8WHY - chains E and A of the 28 polymer chains in the assembly; structure by electron microscopy, 2.70 A resolution.

Chain E:
Protein: 50S ribosomal protein L2
Organism: Mycolicibacterium smegmatis MC2 155
UniProtKB: A0QSD4 (RL2_MYCS2); residues 1-278 here = UniProt positions 1-278
Chain sequence (278 residues; each row starts with the number of its first residue):
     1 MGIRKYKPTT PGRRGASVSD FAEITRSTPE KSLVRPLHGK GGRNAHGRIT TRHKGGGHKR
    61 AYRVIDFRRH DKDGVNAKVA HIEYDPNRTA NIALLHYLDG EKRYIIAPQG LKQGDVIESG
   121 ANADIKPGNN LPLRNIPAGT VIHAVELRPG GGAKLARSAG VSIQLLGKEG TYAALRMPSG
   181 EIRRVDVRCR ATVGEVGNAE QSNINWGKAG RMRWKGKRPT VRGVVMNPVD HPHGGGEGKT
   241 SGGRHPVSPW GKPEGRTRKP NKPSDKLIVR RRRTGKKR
Disordered / not traced: 1, 277-278

Chain A:
Molecule: 23S rRNA
Organism: Mycolicibacterium smegmatis MC2 155
Sequence (3119 nucleotides; numbered 2 to 3120; the number before each row is that of its first residue):
     2 AAGUGUUUAA GGGCGCAUGG UGGAUGCCUU GGCACUGGGA GCCGAUGAAG GACGUAGGAG
    62 GCUGCGAUAA GCCUCGGGGA GCUGUCAACC GAGCGUUGAU CCGAGGAUGU CCGAAUGGGG
   122 AAACCCGGCA CGAGUGAUGU CGUGUCACCA GGCGCUGAAU AUAUAGGCGU CUGGGGGGAA
   182 CGCGGGGAAG UGAAACAUCU CAGUACCCGU AGGAAGAGAA AACAAAAUGU GAUUCCGUGA
   242 GUAGUGGCGA GCGAAAGCGG AGGAUGGCUA AACCGUAUGC AUGUGAUACC GGGUAGGGGU
   302 UGUGUGUGCG GGGUUGUGGG ACCUAUCUUU CCGGCUCUAC CUGGCUGGAG GGCAGUGAGA
   362 AAAUGUUGUG GUUAGCGGAA AUGGCUUGGG AUGGCCUGCC GUAGACGGUG AGAGCCCGGU
   422 ACGUGAAAAC CCGACGUCUG UCUUGAUGGU GUUCCCGAGU AGCAGCGGGC CCGUGGAAUC
   482 UGCUGUGAAU CUGCCGGGAC CACCCGGUAA GCCUGAAUAC UUCCCAGUGA CCGAUAGCGG
   542 AUUAGUACCG UGAGGGAAUG GUGAAAAGUA CCCCGGGAGG GGAGUGAAAG AGUACCUGAA
   602 ACCGUGCGCU UACAAUCCGU CAGAGCCCUC GACGUGUCGU GGGGUGAUGG CGUGCCUUUU
   662 GAAGAAUGAG CCUGCGAGUC AGGGACAUGU CGCGAGGUUA ACCCGGGUGG GGUAGCCGCA
   722 GCGAAAGCGA GUCUGAAUAG GGCGUAUCCA CACAAGAGUG UGUGGUGUAG UGGUGUGUUC
   782 UGGACCCGAA GCGGAGUGAU CUACCCAUGG CCAGGGUGAA GCGCGGGUAA GACCGCGUGG
   842 AGGCCCGAAC CCACUUAGGU UGAAGACUGA GGGGAUGAGC UGUGGGUAGG GGUGAAAGGC
   902 CAAUCAAACU CCGUGAUAGC UGGUUCUCCC CGAAAUGCAU UUAGGUGCAG CGUCGCAUGU
   962 UUCUUGCCGG AGGUAGAGCU ACUGGAUGGC CGAUGGGCCC CACAGGGUUA CUGACGUCAG
  1022 CCAAACUCCG AAUGCCGGUA AGUCCAAGAG UGCGGCAGUG AGACGGCGGG GGAUAAGCUC
  1082 CGUGCGUCGA GAGGGAAACA GCCCAGAUCG CCGGCUAAGG CCCCUAAGCG UGUGCUAAGU
  1142 GGAAAAGGAU GUGCAGUCGC GAAGACAACC AGGAGGUUGG CUUAGAAGCA GCCACCCUUG
  1202 AAAGAGUGCG UAAUAGCUCA CUGGUCAAGU GAUUGUGCGC CGAUAAUGUA GCGGGGCUCA
  1262 AGCACACCGC CGAAGCCGCG GCAGCCAACG UGUUGGCUGG GUAGGGGAGC GUCCUGCAUC
  1322 CGGUGAAGCC GCCGAGUGAU CGAGUGGUGG AGGGUGUGGG AGUGAGAAUG CAGGCAUGAG
  1382 UAGCGAUUAG GCAAGUGAGA ACCUUGCCCG CCGAAAGACC AAGGGUUCCU GGGCCAGGCC
  1442 AGUCCGCCCA GGGUGAGUCG GGACCUAAGG CGAGGCCGAC AGGCGUAGUC GAUGGACAAC
  1502 GGGUUGAUAU UCCCGUACCC GUGUAUGUGC GUCCAUGAUG AAUCAGCGGU ACUAACCAUC
  1562 CAAAACCACC GUGACCGCAC CUUUCGGGGU GUGGCGUUGG UGGGGCUGCA UGGGACCUUC
  1622 GUUGGUAGUA GUCAAGCGAU GGGGUGACGC AGGAAGGUAG CCGUACCGGU CAGUGGUAAU
  1682 ACCGGGGUAA GCCUGUAGGG AGUCAGAUAG GUAAAUCCGU CUGGCAUAUA UCCUGAGAGG
  1742 UGAUGCAUAG CCGAGUGAGG CGAAUUCGGU GAUCCUAUGC UGCCGAGAAA AGCCUCUAGC
  1802 GAGGACAUAC ACGGCCCGUA CCCCAAACCA ACACAGGUGG UCAGGUAGAG AAUACUAAGG
  1862 CGUACGAGUG AACUAUGGUU AAGGAACUCG GCAAAAUGCC CCCGUAACUU CGGGAGAAGG
  1922 GGGACCCACA UGGCGUGUAA GCCUUUACGG CCCAAGCGUG AGUGGGUGGC ACAAACCAGU
  1982 GAGAAGCGAC UGUUUACUAA AAACACAGGU CCGUGCGAAG UCGCAAGACG AUGUAUACGG
  2042 ACUGACGCCU GCCCGGUGCU GGAAGGUUAA GAGGACCCGU UAACUCCCUU UGGGGGUGAA
  2102 GCGGAGAAUU UAAGCCCCAG UAAACGGCGG UGGUAACUAU AACCAUCCUA AGGUAGCGAA
  2162 AUUCCUUGUC GGGUAAGUUC CGACCUGCAC GAAUGGCGUA ACGACUUCUC AACUGUCUCA
  2222 ACCAUAGACU CGGCGAAAUU GCACUACGAG UAAAGAUGCU CGUUACGCGC GGCAGGACGA
  2282 AAAGACCCCG GGACCUUCAC UACAACUUGG UAUUGGUGCU CGAUACGGUU UGUGUAGGAU
  2342 AGGUGGGAGA CUGUGAAGCU CACACGCCAG UGUGGGUGGA GUCGUUGUUG AAAUACCACU
  2402 CUGAUCGUAU UGGGCCUCUA ACCUCGGACC GUAUAUCCGG UUCAGGGACA GUGCCUGGUG
  2462 GGUAGUUUAA CUGGGGCGGU UGCCUCCUAA AAUGUAACGG AGGCGCCCAA AGGUUCCCUC
  2522 AACCUGGACG GCAAUCAGGU GUUGAGUGUA AGUGCACAAG GGAGCUUGAC UGCGAGACGG
  2582 ACAUGUCGAG CAGGGACGAA AGUCGGGACU AGUGAUCCGG CACCUCUGAG UGGAAGGGGU
  2642 GUCGCUCAAC GGAUAAAAGG UACCCCGGGG AUAACAGGCU GAUCUUCCCC AAGAGUCCAU
  2702 AUCGACGGGA UGGUUUGGCA CCUCGAUGUC GGCUCGUCGC AUCCUGGGGC UGGAGCAGGU
  2762 CCCAAGGGUU GGGCUGUUCG CCCAUUAAAG CGGCACGCGA GCUGGGUUUA GAACGUCGUG
  2822 AGACAGUUCG GUCUCUAUCC GCCGCGCGCG UCAGAAGCUU GAGGAAACCU GUCCCUAGUA
  2882 CGAGAGGACC GGGACGGACG AACCUCUGGU AUACCAGUUG UCCCACCAGG GGCACGGCUG
  2942 GAUAGCCACG UUCGGACAGG AUAACCGCUG AAAGCAUCUA AGCGGGAAAC CUCUUCCAAG
  3002 ACCAGGCUUC UCACCCUCUA GGAGGGAUAA GGCCCCCCGC AGACCACGGG AUUGAUAGAC
  3062 CAGACCUGGA AGCCUAGUAA UAGGUGCAGG GAACUGGCAC UAACCGGCCG AAAACUUAC
Disordered / not traced: 1171-1222, 1563-1607, 2697-2701

How chain E and chain A interact:
Pairs across the interface - 268 pairs, chain E then chain A:
  Arg4(E) with A821(A), sugar contact; C1785(A), salt bridge to the phosphate
  Lys7(E) with A820(A), phosphate contact; A821(A), salt bridge to the phosphate
  Pro8(E) with C1912(A), phosphate contact; G1913(A), base contact
  Thr9(E) with A820(A), sugar contact; G1913(A), sugar contact
  Thr10(E) with G843(A), phosphate contact; G844(A), hydrogen bond to the phosphate; C845(A), sugar contact
  Pro11(E) with A1990(A), hydrogen bond to the base; C1991(A), base contact
  Gly12(E) with G844(A), phosphate contact
  Arg13(E) with A842(A), hydrogen bond to the sugar; G843(A), sugar contact; G844(A), phosphate contact
  Arg14(E) with U1911(A), hydrogen bond to the sugar; G1913(A), hydrogen bond to the base; A2046(A), base contact
  Val18(E) with G1786(A), phosphate contact
  Phe21(E) with C1785(A), phosphate contact; A1787(A), base contact
  Ser27(E) with A1787(A), base contact
  Lys31(E) with U1646(A), salt bridge to the phosphate; G1647(A), hydrogen bond to the base; A1648(A), sugar contact
  Pro36(E) with A1789(A), sugar contact; A1790(A), sugar contact
  His38(E) with A808(A), phosphate contact; A1469(A), phosphate contact; G1470(A), salt bridge to the phosphate
  Gly39(E) with C807(A), sugar contact; A808(A), hydrogen bond to the phosphate
  Lys40(E) with G2031(A), phosphate contact
  Gly41(E) with C806(A), sugar contact
  Gly42(E) with C2030(A), sugar contact
  Arg43(E) with C805(A), hydrogen bond to the sugar; C806(A), hydrogen bond to the sugar; G887(A), base contact; C2030(A), sugar contact
  Asn44(E) with C2023(A), hydrogen bond to the base; G2028(A), base contact; A2029(A), sugar contact; C2030(A), sugar contact
  Ala45(E) with A2029(A), hydrogen bond to the sugar
  His46(E) with U888(A), sugar contact; C2023(A), hydrogen bond to the sugar; G2024(A), sugar contact; G2028(A), base contact
  Gly47(E) with G887(A), sugar contact; U888(A), sugar contact
  Arg48(E) with U888(A), hydrogen bond to the phosphate; A889(A), salt bridge to the phosphate; G890(A), salt bridge to the phosphate; G892(A), sugar contact; G893(A), sugar contact; U894(A), phosphate contact; C2023(A), phosphate contact; G2024(A), salt bridge to the phosphate
  Ile49(E) with U894(A), hydrogen bond to the phosphate; G895(A), phosphate contact
  Thr50(E) with G2021(A), hydrogen bond to the base; U2022(A), base contact; C2023(A), sugar contact; C2030(A), hydrogen bond to the sugar
  Thr51(E) with G2021(A), hydrogen bond to the base; C2030(A), base contact; G2031(A), hydrogen bond to the sugar; G2040(A), phosphate contact
  Arg52(E) with G2041(A), salt bridge to the phosphate; A2042(A), salt bridge to the phosphate
  His53(E) with G2041(A), salt bridge to the phosphate
  Lys54(E) with G2031(A), phosphate contact; A2032(A), salt bridge to the phosphate; G2040(A), salt bridge to the phosphate
  Gly55(E) with C806(A), phosphate contact; C807(A), phosphate contact
  Gly56(E) with C806(A), phosphate contact; C807(A), hydrogen bond to the phosphate
  His58(E) with G1786(A), base contact; A1787(A), sugar contact; G1788(A), base contact
  Lys59(E) with U809(A), salt bridge to the phosphate; A1787(A), sugar contact; G1788(A), phosphate contact; A1789(A), sugar contact
  Arg60(E) with A1787(A), salt bridge to the phosphate; G1788(A), phosphate contact
  Ala61(E) with G1788(A), hydrogen bond to the phosphate
  Tyr62(E) with U2033(A), stacking on the base; G2034(A), hydrogen bond to the phosphate
  Arg63(E) with A1787(A), hydrogen bond to the sugar; G1788(A), salt bridge to the phosphate
  Arg68(E) with G2428(A), phosphate contact; A2429(A), salt bridge to the phosphate
  Tyr84(E) with A1787(A), stacking on the base
  Pro86(E) with A1787(A), sugar contact; G1788(A), phosphate contact
  Asn87(E) with G2034(A), sugar contact
  Arg88(E) with G2034(A), salt bridge to the phosphate; U2035(A), salt bridge to the phosphate
  Thr89(E) with A2038(A), phosphate contact
  His96(E) with U1721(A), phosphate contact
  Tyr97(E) with U1721(A), sugar contact
  Leu98(E) with U1721(A), sugar contact
  Asp99(E) with G1711(A), base contact; G1720(A), hydrogen bond to the base
  Gly100(E) with G1711(A), base contact; G1720(A), hydrogen bond to the sugar; U1721(A), sugar contact
  Glu101(E) with G1711(A), sugar contact
  Lys102(E) with G1720(A), phosphate contact; U1721(A), salt bridge to the phosphate
  Leu147(E) with C2017(A), sugar contact
  Arg148(E) with U2425(A), hydrogen bond to the sugar; G2427(A), salt bridge to the phosphate
  Pro149(E) with G2427(A), sugar contact
  Gly150(E) with G2427(A), sugar contact; G2428(A), sugar contact
  Gly151(E) with G2427(A), sugar contact
  Lys154(E) with C2017(A), sugar contact; G2018(A), salt bridge to the phosphate; U2035(A), hydrogen bond to the sugar
  Leu155(E) with G2016(A), base contact; U2035(A), sugar contact
  Ala156(E) with U2035(A), hydrogen bond to the sugar; A2036(A), hydrogen bond to the phosphate
  Arg157(E) with G2034(A), salt bridge to the phosphate; U2035(A), salt bridge to the phosphate; A2036(A), hydrogen bond to the phosphate
  Ser158(E) with U2035(A), phosphate contact; A2036(A), hydrogen bond to the phosphate; U2037(A), hydrogen bond to the sugar; A2038(A), sugar contact
  Ala159(E) with U2037(A), hydrogen bond to the sugar
  Gly160(E) with U2037(A), base contact
  Val161(E) with A2036(A), phosphate contact; U2037(A), phosphate contact
  Tyr172(E) with G2447(A), phosphate contact
  Met177(E) with G2016(A), base contact
  Pro178(E) with G2016(A), base contact; A2036(A), sugar contact
  Ser179(E) with G2016(A), hydrogen bond to the base; A2036(A), hydrogen bond to the sugar
  Glu181(E) with G2016(A), hydrogen bond to the sugar
  Arg183(E) with G2016(A), hydrogen bond to the phosphate; C2017(A), salt bridge to the phosphate
  Arg188(E) with A2445(A), sugar contact; G2446(A), phosphate contact
  Ala199(E) with U2037(A), hydrogen bond to the base
  Gln201(E) with U2037(A), hydrogen bond to the sugar; A2038(A), hydrogen bond to the phosphate
  Ser202(E) with U2037(A), hydrogen bond to the base
  Ile204(E) with G2009(A), phosphate contact
  Asn205(E) with A2008(A), hydrogen bond to the sugar; G2009(A), sugar contact
  Trp206(E) with A2008(A), phosphate contact; G2009(A), hydrogen bond to the phosphate
  Gly207(E) with A2008(A), hydrogen bond to the sugar
  Lys208(E) with G844(A), salt bridge to the phosphate; A879(A), salt bridge to the phosphate; A2008(A), sugar contact
  Ala209(E) with G844(A), hydrogen bond to the base; A879(A), base contact; C2007(A), hydrogen bond to the sugar; A2008(A), sugar contact
  Gly210(E) with G844(A), hydrogen bond to the base; A879(A), sugar contact
  Arg211(E) with G1786(A), salt bridge to the phosphate
  Met212(E) with A2008(A), phosphate contact
  Arg213(E) with A879(A), hydrogen bond to the base; A896(A), base contact
  Trp214(E) with A879(A), hydrogen bond to the phosphate; G1786(A), stacking on the base
  Arg218(E) with C805(A), phosphate contact; C806(A), salt bridge to the phosphate; G895(A), salt bridge to the phosphate; A896(A), salt bridge to the phosphate
  Pro219(E) with A896(A), sugar contact; A2006(A), phosphate contact; C2007(A), phosphate contact
  Thr220(E) with A2006(A), sugar contact; C2007(A), hydrogen bond to the phosphate
  Val221(E) with A896(A), sugar contact; A897(A), base contact; A2006(A), phosphate contact
  Arg222(E) with C2005(A), salt bridge to the phosphate; A2006(A), salt bridge to the phosphate; C2043(A), phosphate contact; U2044(A), salt bridge to the phosphate; G2045(A), hydrogen bond to the base
  Gly223(E) with C2043(A), hydrogen bond to the phosphate
  Val224(E) with C2043(A), hydrogen bond to the phosphate; U2044(A), phosphate contact
  Val225(E) with A897(A), hydrogen bond to the sugar; C2005(A), phosphate contact
  Met226(E) with A897(A), base contact
  Asn227(E) with G899(A), sugar contact
  Pro228(E) with C2296(A), sugar contact; U2297(A), phosphate contact; A2822(A), phosphate contact
  Val229(E) with G899(A), base contact
  Asp230(E) with G895(A), hydrogen bond to the base; A897(A), base contact
  His231(E) with A2042(A), salt bridge to the phosphate
  His233(E) with A2042(A), hydrogen bond to the phosphate; C2043(A), salt bridge to the phosphate
  Gly235(E) with A2822(A), phosphate contact
  Gly236(E) with A2822(A), hydrogen bond to the phosphate; G2823(A), hydrogen bond to the phosphate
  Glu237(E) with G2823(A), hydrogen bond to the base; A2824(A), phosphate contact
  Gly238(E) with A2814(A), phosphate contact; C2815(A), phosphate contact
  Lys239(E) with U2195(A), base contact; G2196(A), salt bridge to the phosphate; A2814(A), phosphate contact; C2815(A), hydrogen bond to the phosphate
  Thr240(E) with U2195(A), hydrogen bond to the sugar
  Ser241(E) with C2126(A), phosphate contact; G2127(A), hydrogen bond to the phosphate; U2195(A), sugar contact
  Gly243(E) with U2820(A), hydrogen bond to the sugar; G2821(A), sugar contact
  Arg244(E) with C2126(A), sugar contact; U2298(A), salt bridge to the phosphate; G2463(A), salt bridge to the phosphate
  His245(E) with U2058(A), hydrogen bond to the base; G2059(A), sugar contact; C2126(A), sugar contact
  Pro246(E) with A2125(A), sugar contact
  Val247(E) with A2042(A), sugar contact
  Ser248(E) with G2041(A), sugar contact
  Pro249(E) with G2041(A), phosphate contact; A2042(A), phosphate contact
  Trp250(E) with U2022(A), sugar contact; C2023(A), phosphate contact
  Lys252(E) with U2022(A), phosphate contact
  Glu254(E) with C2013(A), sugar contact; G2041(A), base contact; C2060(A), sugar contact
  Gly255(E) with G2014(A), sugar contact; C2060(A), phosphate contact; U2061(A), phosphate contact
  Arg256(E) with G2014(A), salt bridge to the phosphate; U2015(A), phosphate contact; U2061(A), hydrogen bond to the sugar; G2062(A), salt bridge to the phosphate
  Thr257(E) with G2014(A), hydrogen bond to the sugar; U2015(A), phosphate contact; A2020(A), hydrogen bond to the sugar; G2021(A), phosphate contact
  Arg258(E) with U2015(A), hydrogen bond to the phosphate; G2016(A), salt bridge to the phosphate; C2017(A), salt bridge to the phosphate
  Lys259(E) with G2452(A), salt bridge to the phosphate
  Asn261(E) with U2309(A), phosphate contact
  Lys262(E) with C2017(A), salt bridge to the phosphate
  Ser264(E) with C2017(A), hydrogen bond to the phosphate
  Lys266(E) with G2447(A), phosphate contact; G2448(A), salt bridge to the phosphate
  Ile268(E) with G2016(A), sugar contact
  Arg271(E) with U2015(A), salt bridge to the phosphate; G2016(A), salt bridge to the phosphate
  Arg272(E) with G2014(A), salt bridge to the phosphate; U2015(A), salt bridge to the phosphate
  Thr274(E) with C2013(A), hydrogen bond to the phosphate
Also at the interface, not in a pair above, chain E (143 interface residues in all): Tyr6, Ser19, Pro29, Ser32, Arg35, Leu37, Phe67, Lys78, Asn198, Pro232, Gly234, Gly251
Also at the interface, not in a pair above, chain A (121 interface residues in all): A898, A908, C1485, G1486, G1645, G1650, C1722, C1784, A2019, C2039, A2201, A2306, U2308, G2462

Summary:
143 residues of chain E and 121 residues of chain A are in contact; the contacts include 69 hydrogen bonds, 49
salt bridges and 3 aromatic stacking contacts. Polar pairs include Pro11(E)-A1990(A), Arg14(E)-G1913(A) and
Lys31(E)-G1647(A).
Here chain E is 50S ribosomal protein L2 and chain A is 23S rRNA, both from Mycolicibacterium smegmatis MC2
155. Entry 8WHY (Cryo- EM structure of Mycobacterium smegmatis 50S ribosomal subunit (body 1) of 70S ribosome
and RafH) was determined by electron microscopy (same publication as 8WHX, 8WI7, 8WI8, 8WI9, 8WIB, 8WIC, 8WID
and 8WIF).
